Entry 8VB2 (electron microscopy, 3.32 A resolution); this record covers chains A and L of the 20 polymer chains in the assembly.

# Chain A
Molecule: Tetrameric ejection protein (gp48)
From: Pectobacterium phage PhiM1
UniProt: A0A1P7WFW1 (A0A1P7WFW1_9CAUD); residues 1-1263 here = UniProt positions 1-1263
Chain sequence (1263 residues; numbered 1 to 1263; the number before each row is that of its first residue):
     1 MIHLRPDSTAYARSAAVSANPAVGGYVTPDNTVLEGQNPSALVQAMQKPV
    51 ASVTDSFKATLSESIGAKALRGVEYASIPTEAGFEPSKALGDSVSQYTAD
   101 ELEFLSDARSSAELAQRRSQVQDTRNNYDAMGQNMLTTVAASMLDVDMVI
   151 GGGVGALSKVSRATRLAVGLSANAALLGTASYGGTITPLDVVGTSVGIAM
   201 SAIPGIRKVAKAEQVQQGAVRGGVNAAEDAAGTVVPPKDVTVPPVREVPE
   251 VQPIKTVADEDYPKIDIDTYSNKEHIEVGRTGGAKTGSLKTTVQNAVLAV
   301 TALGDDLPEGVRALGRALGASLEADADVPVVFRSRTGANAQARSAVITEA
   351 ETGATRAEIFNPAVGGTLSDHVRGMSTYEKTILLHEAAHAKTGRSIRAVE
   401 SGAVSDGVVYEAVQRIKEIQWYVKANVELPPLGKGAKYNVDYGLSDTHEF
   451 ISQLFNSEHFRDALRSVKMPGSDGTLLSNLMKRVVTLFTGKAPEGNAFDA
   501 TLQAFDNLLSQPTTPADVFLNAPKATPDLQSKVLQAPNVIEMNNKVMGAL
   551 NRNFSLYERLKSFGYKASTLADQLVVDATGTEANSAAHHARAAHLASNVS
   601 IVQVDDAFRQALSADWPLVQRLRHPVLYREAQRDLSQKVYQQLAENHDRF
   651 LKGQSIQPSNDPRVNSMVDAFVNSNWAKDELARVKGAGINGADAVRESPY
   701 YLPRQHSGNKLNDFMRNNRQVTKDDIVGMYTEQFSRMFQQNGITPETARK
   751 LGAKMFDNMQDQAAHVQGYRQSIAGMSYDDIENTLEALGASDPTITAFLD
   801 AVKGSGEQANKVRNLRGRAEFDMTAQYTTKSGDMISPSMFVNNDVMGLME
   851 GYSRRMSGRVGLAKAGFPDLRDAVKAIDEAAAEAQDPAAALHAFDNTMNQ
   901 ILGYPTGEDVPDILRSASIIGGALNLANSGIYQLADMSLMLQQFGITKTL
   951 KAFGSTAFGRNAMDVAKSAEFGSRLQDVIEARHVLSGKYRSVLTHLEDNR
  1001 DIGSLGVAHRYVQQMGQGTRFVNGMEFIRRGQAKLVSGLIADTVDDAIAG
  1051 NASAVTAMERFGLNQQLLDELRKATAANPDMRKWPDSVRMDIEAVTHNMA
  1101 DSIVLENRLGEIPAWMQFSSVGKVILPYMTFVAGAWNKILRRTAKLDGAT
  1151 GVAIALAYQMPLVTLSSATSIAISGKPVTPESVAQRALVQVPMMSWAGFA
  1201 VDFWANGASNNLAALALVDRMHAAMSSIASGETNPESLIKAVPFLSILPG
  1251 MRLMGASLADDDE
Disordered / not traced: 1-37, 63-66, 173-184, 281-287, 310, 322-355, 362-366, 428-445, 494-495, 507-514, 789-819, 1263
Reported in the primary citation:
  - conformationally variable residues (order/disorder transition): Arg280 to Ser288, Val427 to Asp446

# Chain L
Molecule: Octameric ejection protein (gp49)
From: Pectobacterium phage PhiM1
UniProt: A0A1P7WFW2 (A0A1P7WFW2_9CAUD); residues 1-904 here = UniProt positions 1-904
Chain sequence (904 residues; each row starts with the number of its first residue):
     1 MPVRQPTQGGVQVPGLTGYQSAGVAQPVYRAPQEEAQGVSQFWQNLLPAS
    51 VKTAQAAQQTASAKGYLEGQQDSQQGREKQVRNFFTKEAYEQGYNSASVN
   101 SALASFQLGLQNTAQQYVNSGKTPEEFNVHVQQQTNQLLQEAGAQGLNLN
   151 DKDWQAWLGSVEHSRNTANASYQDLNLKRAAVLQEQSWGARGNAAIADFV
   201 TAQQSGDTEQALQNVNSFISSVTHDDSITAENKIKYTSQFVVNAFANANS
   251 TGDMQALTGYVQSLSEFKNMPTDVQTQIMGSAQQYYQQRASDESVQLYEY
   301 NSRVNSVTDYKTLNEAYPMAQYIGTVMQAVQQKKLSPGTGYGMVDAESQR
   351 RLKMQKAEQGQLAYTNGVTISDIAAGTGESLDKVKGELTKMYATIGQGYS
   401 GGGLQLMQRGLKSGAQDITGVGIEMMQQDAQSLSGIDWRNLKTDADGKPL
   451 YPAAVVGSLGNLQAAYQSALAAGNQVQANQLLSGLPDPVVYGIRQNVDAR
   501 DLADVVGKRAQDIASGKVLALPANMPADVSITQADVTAGIFDLGLGKDAR
   551 NRNMLGIQSWVFTSDADEKAAQARVSQVNSAMNNEYVYNQQRGSLPALVG
   601 DDLKSWLMGKVASRTVRVKDGTDNGALLVLPEVGDKQKVFGSTDNGIIES
   651 ALTESVTNFKKQYPQATTVQMDYDPLTQELIFQGVNAENQLGTTRASIPA
   701 ADFRNTVRGVQNTLTQNGSGTTQGNLNVPGAGFVSFNAGNSFGIQKNVVM
   751 GAVNQLVSYEGYTPSKGFSVLGVHPTTGAKLNEDKYVKQATDTPQVAADK
   801 FNMYLNDKVYPLVMPKMEQYKNLPGYIQNNIYNALVETTYHSGNSDVFDK
   851 YIQTALYGNVQEIPTFKDTPLFKDAGAGSRRNVDRYQLLGSLVTYRTNNP
   901 NLSK
Disordered / not traced: 1-48, 772-782, 904

# Interface between chain A and chain L
Residue-residue contacts - 61 pairs, chain A then chain L:
  Asp129(A) - Tyr588(L)  hydrogen bond
  Ala130(A) - Glu632(L)
  Gly132(A) - Tyr588(L)
  Gln133(A) - Asn584(L)  hydrogen bond (backbone-side chain)
  Gln133(A) - Arg614(L)
  Gln133(A) - Val629(L)
  Gln133(A) - Pro631(L)
  Gln133(A) - Glu632(L)
  Gln133(A) - Met671(L)
  Met135(A) - Val587(L)  hydrophobic
  Leu166(A) - Gln591(L)
  Ile198(A) - Arg695(L)
  Ser201(A) - Arg695(L)
  Ala202(A) - Ile681(L)  hydrophobic
  Ala202(A) - Arg695(L)
  Ile203(A) - Ser697(L)  hydrogen bond (backbone-side chain)
  Pro204(A) - Ser697(L)
  Gly205(A) - Glu679(L)
  Gly205(A) - Ser697(L)
  Gly205(A) - Pro699(L)
  Arg207(A) - Ala701(L)
  Gly222(A) - Ser650(L)
  Gly223(A) - Val710(L)
  Asn225(A) - Lys619(L)  hydrogen bond (backbone-side chain)
  Ala226(A) - Ser650(L)
  Glu228(A) - Lys547(L)  hydrogen bond (backbone-side chain)
  Asp229(A) - Asp548(L)
  Ala230(A) - Lys547(L)  hydrogen bond (backbone-side chain)
  Ala231(A) - Val368(L)  hydrophobic
  Gly232(A) - Asp372(L)
  Thr233(A) - Asn366(L)  hydrogen bond (side chain-backbone)
  Thr233(A) - Val368(L)
  Val234(A) - Leu362(L)  hydrophobic
  Val235(A) - Gln723(L)
  Thr241(A) - Gln723(L)
  Thr241(A) - Ser735(L)
  Thr241(A) - Asn737(L)
  Val242(A) - Asn737(L)
  Pro243(A) - Asn737(L)
  Pro244(A) - Asn737(L)
  Pro244(A) - Gly739(L)
  Pro244(A) - Asn802(L)
  Pro244(A) - Asn806(L)
  Val245(A) - Ser741(L)
  Glu247(A) - Gln716(L)
  Val248(A) - Asn717(L)  hydrogen bond (backbone-side chain)
  Pro249(A) - Thr713(L)
  Glu250(A) - Asn712(L)
  Glu250(A) - Asn717(L)  hydrogen bond
  Val251(A) - Asn705(L)
  Gln252(A) - Asn705(L)  hydrogen bond (backbone-side chain)
  Ile254(A) - Asn705(L)
  Thr256(A) - Pro699(L)
  Thr256(A) - Asp702(L)  hydrogen bond
  Ser369(A) - Gln665(L)
  Arg1142(A) - Gln678(L)
  Thr1143(A) - Gln678(L)
  Ala1149(A) - Leu676(L)  hydrophobic
  Pro1249(A) - Leu676(L)
  Gly1250(A) - Leu676(L)
  Arg1252(A) - Thr677(L)
Interface residues without a listed pair, chain A (54 interface residues in all): Tyr128, Asn134, Arg162, Gly218, Ala219, Asp239, Val240, Lys255, Leu1253
Interface residues without a listed pair, chain L (54 interface residues in all): Gly367, Thr369, Arg592, Leu630, Glu654, Gln670, Asp672, Asp674, Leu691, Ile698, Gly709, Phe736, Asn740

# Summary
The chain A/chain L interface involves 54 residues from each chain, with 11 hydrogen bonds. Polar contacts
include Asp129(A)-Tyr588(L), Gln133(A)-Asn584(L) and Ile203(A)-Ser697(L). From the paper: conformational
variability at Arg280(A) and Val427(A).
Chain A is Tetrameric ejection protein (gp48) and chain L is Octameric ejection protein (gp49), both from
Pectobacterium phage PhiM1; the structure, C4 pre-infection ejectosome of the mature bacteriophage PhiM1
particle, was determined by electron microscopy together with 8VB0, 8VB4 and 8VBX from the same study.
